5ZW6 - chains A and C of the 4 polymer chains in the assembly; structure by X-ray diffraction, 2.05 A resolution.

== Chain A ==
Protein: AimR transcriptional regulator
Source organism: Bacillus phage SPbeta
UniProtKB: O64094 (AIMR_BPSPB); numbering as in UniProt (aligned over 1-386)
Amino-acid sequence (391 residues; row label = number of the first residue in the row):
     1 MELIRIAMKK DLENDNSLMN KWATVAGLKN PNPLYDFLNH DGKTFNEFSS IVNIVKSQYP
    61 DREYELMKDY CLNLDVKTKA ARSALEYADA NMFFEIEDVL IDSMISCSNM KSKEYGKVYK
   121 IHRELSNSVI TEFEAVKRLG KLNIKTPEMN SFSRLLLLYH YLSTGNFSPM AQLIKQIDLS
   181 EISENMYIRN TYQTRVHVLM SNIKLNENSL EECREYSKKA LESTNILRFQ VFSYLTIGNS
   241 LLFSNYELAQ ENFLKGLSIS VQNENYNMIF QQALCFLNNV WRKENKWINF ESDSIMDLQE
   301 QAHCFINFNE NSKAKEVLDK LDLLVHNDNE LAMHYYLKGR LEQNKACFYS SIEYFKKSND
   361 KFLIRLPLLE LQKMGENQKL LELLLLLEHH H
Sequence notes: expression tag (387-391)

== Chain C ==
Protein: Gly-met-pro-arg-gly-ala
Amino-acid sequence (6 residues; numbered 82 to 87; the number before each row is that of its first residue):
    82 GMPRGA

== How chain A and chain C interact ==
Residue-residue contacts (34; chain A residue first):
  Tyr159(A) with Ala87(C)
  Leu162(A) with Gly86(C); Ala87(C), hydrophobic
  Phe167(A) with Arg85(C)
  Val198(A) with Ala87(C), hydrophobic
  Leu199(A) with Ala87(C), hydrophobic
  Asn202(A) with Gly86(C), hydrogen bond (side chain-backbone); Ala87(C)
  Asn206(A) with Arg85(C), hydrogen bond
  Arg228(A) with Ala87(C), hydrogen bond (side chain-backbone)
  Phe229(A) with Ala87(C)
  Phe232(A) with Gly86(C); Ala87(C)
  Leu235(A) with Pro84(C); Arg85(C); Gly86(C)
  Thr236(A) with Gly86(C)
  Asn239(A) with Met83(C); Pro84(C), hydrogen bond (side chain-backbone)
  Leu242(A) with Met83(C), hydrophobic
  Ile269(A) with Pro84(C)
  Gln272(A) with Pro84(C)
  Ala273(A) with Pro84(C)
  Phe276(A) with Gly82(C); Met83(C), hydrophobic
  Met296(A) with Gly82(C), hydrogen bond (backbone-backbone); Met83(C); Pro84(C)
  Gln299(A) with Gly82(C), hydrogen bond (side chain-backbone)
  Glu300(A) with Gly82(C), hydrogen bond (side chain-backbone)
  Asn329(A) with Arg85(C), hydrogen bond
  Asp360(A) with Arg85(C), salt bridge
  Phe362(A) with Met83(C), hydrophobic
  Leu363(A) with Arg85(C)
Other interface residues (no listed pair), chain A (27 interface residues in all): Leu205, Met333

== In short ==
27 residues of chain A and 6 residues of chain C are in contact, with 8 hydrogen bonds and 1 salt bridge.
Polar pairs include Asp360(A)-Arg85(C), Asn202(A)-Gly86(C) and Asn206(A)-Arg85(C).
Chain A is AimR transcriptional regulator (Bacillus phage SPbeta) and chain C is Gly-met-pro-arg-gly-ala; the
structure, Structure of spAimR, was determined by X-ray diffraction (same publication as 5ZVV, 5ZVW and 5ZW5).
